PDB entry 8CPD | electron microscopy, 3.46 A resolution | chains C and D of the 4 polymer chains in the assembly

== Chain C (and D) ==
Protein: 14-3-3 protein zeta isoform X1
Organism: Spodoptera frugiperda
Notes: chain D of this document is another copy of the same molecule, construct and numbering; everything in this record applies to it too
UniProtKB: A0A9R0D7T1 (A0A9R0D7T1_SPOFR); the author numbering skips numbers that UniProt does not, so the offset changes along the chain: 2-72 = UniProt 1-71; 76-251 = UniProt 72-247
Sequence (247 residues; row label = number of the first residue in the row; note: 3 numbers in that range are skipped by the numbering (no residue carries them; nothing is unmodelled there)):
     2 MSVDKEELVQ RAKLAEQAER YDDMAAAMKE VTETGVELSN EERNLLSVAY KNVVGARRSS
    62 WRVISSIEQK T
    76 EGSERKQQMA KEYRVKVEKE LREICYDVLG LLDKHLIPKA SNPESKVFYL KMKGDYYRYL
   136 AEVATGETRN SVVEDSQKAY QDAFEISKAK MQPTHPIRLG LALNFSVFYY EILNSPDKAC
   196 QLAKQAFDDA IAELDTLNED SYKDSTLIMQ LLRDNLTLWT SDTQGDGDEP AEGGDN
Disordered / not traced: 2-3, 76-78, 238-251

== Interface between chain C and chain D ==
Contacting residue pairs (30):
  Glu8(C) - Met84(D)
  Gln11(C) - Lys81(D)  hydrogen bond
  Arg12(C) - Met84(D)
  Arg12(C) - Lys91(D)
  Leu15(C) - Ile65(D)  hydrophobic
  Leu15(C) - Ile68(D)  hydrophobic
  Leu15(C) - Lys81(D)
  Leu15(C) - Ala85(D)  hydrophobic
  Ala16(C) - Tyr88(D)
  Gln18(C) - Val64(D)
  Ala19(C) - Ser61(D)  hydrogen bond (backbone-side chain)
  Ala19(C) - Ile65(D)  hydrophobic
  Arg21(C) - Ser61(D)
  Arg21(C) - Tyr88(D)
  Arg21(C) - Glu95(D)  salt bridge
  Asp24(C) - Tyr88(D)  hydrogen bond
  Ser61(C) - Ala19(D)  hydrogen bond (side chain-backbone)
  Ser61(C) - Arg21(D)
  Val64(C) - Gln18(D)
  Ile65(C) - Leu15(D)  hydrophobic
  Ile65(C) - Ala19(D)  hydrophobic
  Ile68(C) - Leu15(D)  hydrophobic
  Arg80(C) - Glu8(D)  salt bridge
  Lys81(C) - Gln11(D)  hydrogen bond
  Lys81(C) - Leu15(D)
  Met84(C) - Glu8(D)
  Tyr88(C) - Ala16(D)
  Tyr88(C) - Arg21(D)
  Tyr88(C) - Asp24(D)  hydrogen bond
  Glu95(C) - Arg21(D)  salt bridge
Also at the interface, not in a pair above, chain C (21 interface residues in all): Ala85, Lys91, Val92
Also at the interface, not in a pair above, chain D (22 interface residues in all): Arg12, Arg58, Arg80, Val92

== In short ==
The interface between chain C and chain D involves 21 residues on one side and 22 on the other, with 6
hydrogen bonds and 3 salt bridges. Polar pairs include Arg21(C)-Glu95(D), Arg80(C)-Glu8(D) and
Gln11(C)-Lys81(D).
Both chains are 14-3-3 protein zeta isoform X1 (Spodoptera frugiperda). Entry 8CPD (Cryo-EM structure of CRaf
dimer with 14:3:3) was determined by electron microscopy together with 8CHF from the same study.
